PDB entry 6PT1 | X-ray diffraction, 2.00 A resolution | chain A

Chain A:
Protein: Class D Carbapenemase OXA-48
Source organism: Klebsiella pneumoniae
Notes: EC 3.5.2.6
Reference sequence: A0A482LRD5 (A0A482LRD5_KLEPN); residues 25-265 here correspond to UniProt positions 15-255 (UniProt number = residue number - 10)
Amino-acid sequence (263 residues; numbered 3 to 265; the number before each row is that of its first residue):
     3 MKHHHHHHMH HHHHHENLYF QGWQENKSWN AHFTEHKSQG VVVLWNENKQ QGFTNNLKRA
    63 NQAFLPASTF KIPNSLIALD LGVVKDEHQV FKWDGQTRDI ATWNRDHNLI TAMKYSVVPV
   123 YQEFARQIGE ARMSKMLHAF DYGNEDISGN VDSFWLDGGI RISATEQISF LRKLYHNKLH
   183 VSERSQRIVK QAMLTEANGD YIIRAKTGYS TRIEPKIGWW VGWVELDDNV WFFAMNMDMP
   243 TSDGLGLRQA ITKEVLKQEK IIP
Disordered / not traced: 3-18
Construct notes: initiating methionine (3); expression tag (4-24)
Glycans and other covalent adducts: Meropenem, bound form (MER) linked to Ser-70
Small-molecule neighbours: Meropenem, bound form (MER; (4R,5S)-3-{[(3S,5S)-5-(dimethylcarbamoyl)pyrrolidin-3-yl]sulfanyl}-5-[(2S,3R)-3-hydroxy-1-oxobutan-2-yl]-4-methyl-4,5-d ihydro-1H-pyrrole-2-carboxylic acid): Ala-69, Ile-102, Trp-105, Ser-118, Val-120, Leu-158, Lys-208, Thr-209, Gly-210, Tyr-211, Leu-247, Arg-250

In short:
Meropenem, bound form is covalently linked to Ser-70.
Chain A is Class D Carbapenemase OXA-48 (Klebsiella pneumoniae); the structure, Crystal Structure of Class D
Beta-lactamase OXA-48 with Meropenem, was determined by X-ray diffraction, deposited together with 6PK0, 6PQI,
6PSG, 6PT5 and 6PTU.
